Entry 4CEI (X-ray diffraction, 2.80 A resolution); this record covers chains A and X of the 3 polymer chains in the assembly.

[Chain A]
Protein: ATP-dependent helicase/nuclease subunit A
Source organism: Bacillus subtilis SUBSP. subtilis STR. 168
Notes: EC 3.1.-.-, 3.6.4.12
UniProtKB: P23478 (ADDA_BACSU); numbering as in UniProt (aligned over 1-1232)
Sequence (1232 residues; row label = number of the first residue in the row):
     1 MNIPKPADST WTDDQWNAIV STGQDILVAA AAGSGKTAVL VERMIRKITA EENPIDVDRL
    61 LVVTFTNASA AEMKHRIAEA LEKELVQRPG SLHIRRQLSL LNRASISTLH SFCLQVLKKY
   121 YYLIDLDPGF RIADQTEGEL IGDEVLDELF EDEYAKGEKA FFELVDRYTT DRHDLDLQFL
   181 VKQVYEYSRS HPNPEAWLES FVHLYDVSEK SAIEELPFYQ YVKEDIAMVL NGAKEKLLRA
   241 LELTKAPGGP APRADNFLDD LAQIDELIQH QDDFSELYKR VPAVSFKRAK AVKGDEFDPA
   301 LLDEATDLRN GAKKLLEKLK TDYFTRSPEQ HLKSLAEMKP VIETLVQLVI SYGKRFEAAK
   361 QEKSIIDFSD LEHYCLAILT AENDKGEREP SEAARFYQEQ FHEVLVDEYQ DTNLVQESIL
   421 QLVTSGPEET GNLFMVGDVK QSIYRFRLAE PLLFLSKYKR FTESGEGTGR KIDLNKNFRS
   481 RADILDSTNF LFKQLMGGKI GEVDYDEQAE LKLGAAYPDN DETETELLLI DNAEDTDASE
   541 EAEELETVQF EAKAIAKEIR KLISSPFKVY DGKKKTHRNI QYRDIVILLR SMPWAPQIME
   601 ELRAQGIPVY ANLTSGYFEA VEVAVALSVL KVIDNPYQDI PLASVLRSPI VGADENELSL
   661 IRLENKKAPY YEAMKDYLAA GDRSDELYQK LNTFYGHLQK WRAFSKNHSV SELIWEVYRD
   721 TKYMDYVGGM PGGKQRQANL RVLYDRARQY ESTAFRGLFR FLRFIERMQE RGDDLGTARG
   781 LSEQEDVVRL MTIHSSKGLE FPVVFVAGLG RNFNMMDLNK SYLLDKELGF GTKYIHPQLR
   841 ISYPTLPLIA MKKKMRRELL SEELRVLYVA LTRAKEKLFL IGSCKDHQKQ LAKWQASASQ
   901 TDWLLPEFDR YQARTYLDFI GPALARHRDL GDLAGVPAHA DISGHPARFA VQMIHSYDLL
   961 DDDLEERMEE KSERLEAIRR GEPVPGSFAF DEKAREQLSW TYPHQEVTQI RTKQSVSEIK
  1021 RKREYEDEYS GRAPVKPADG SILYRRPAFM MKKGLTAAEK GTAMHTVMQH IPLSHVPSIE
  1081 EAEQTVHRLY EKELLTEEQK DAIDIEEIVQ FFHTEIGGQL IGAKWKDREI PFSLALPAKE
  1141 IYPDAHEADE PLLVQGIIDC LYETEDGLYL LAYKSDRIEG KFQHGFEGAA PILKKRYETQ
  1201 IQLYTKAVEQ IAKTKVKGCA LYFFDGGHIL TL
Disordered / not traced: 1-4, 535-543, 931-938, 961-969, 1020-1042, 1180-1188
Sequence notes: variant Gly780 (Ala in P23478); engineered mutation Ala1172 (Asp in P23478)
Metal / ion sites: Mg2+: Thr37 (together with AMP-PNP)
Residues lining bound ligands: AMP-PNP (ANP; phosphoaminophosphonic acid-adenylate ester): Thr10, Trp11, Thr12, Gln15, Ala31, Ala32, Gly33, Ser34, Gly35, Lys36, Thr37, Ala38, Arg76, Glu408, Gln441, Phe478, Arg479, Lys573, Gly798, Glu800, Arg873
What the authors report for this chain:
  - catalytic residues: Glu408, Arg873 (proposed by the authors, not directly observed)

[Chain X]
Molecule: 65-nt DNA strand
Sequence (65 nucleotides; row label = number of the first residue in the row):
     1 TTTTTTTCTA ATGCGAGCAC TGCTATTCCC TAGCAGTGCT CGCATTAGAT TTTGTTTTTT
    61 AGCGG
Disordered / not traced: 1-7, 22-34, 58-65

[Interface between chain A and chain X]
Contacting residue pairs - 41 pairs, chain A then chain X:
  Phe65(A) - DT55(X)  sugar contact
  Thr66(A) - DT55(X)  phosphate contact
  Asn67(A) - DT55(X)  hydrogen bond to the phosphate
  Asn67(A) - DT56(X)  phosphate contact
  Thr108(A) - DT56(X)  hydrogen bond to the phosphate
  His110(A) - DT55(X)  phosphate contact
  His110(A) - DT56(X)  sugar contact
  Ser111(A) - DT57(X)  hydrogen bond to the phosphate
  Leu114(A) - DT56(X)  phosphate contact
  Leu114(A) - DT57(X)  sugar contact
  Ile132(A) - DT56(X)  sugar contact
  Gln135(A) - DT55(X)  hydrogen bond to the base
  Arg288(A) - DG17(X)  base contact
  Arg288(A) - DC39(X)  hydrogen bond to the base
  Arg288(A) - DT40(X)  hydrogen bond to the base
  Arg288(A) - DC41(X)  phosphate contact
  Ala289(A) - DC41(X)  hydrogen bond to the phosphate
  Lys290(A) - DC20(X)  salt bridge to the phosphate
  Arg309(A) - DC41(X)  salt bridge to the phosphate
  Lys313(A) - DG42(X)  salt bridge to the phosphate
  Phe368(A) - DT55(X)  base contact
  Phe368(A) - DT56(X)  base contact
  Tyr444(A) - DG54(X)  sugar contact
  Phe446(A) - DT53(X)  stacking on the base
  Phe446(A) - DG54(X)  base contact
  Arg447(A) - DG54(X)  base contact
  Arg590(A) - DT52(X)  base contact
  Arg590(A) - DT53(X)  hydrogen bond to the base
  Ser591(A) - DT52(X)  phosphate contact
  Pro593(A) - DT52(X)  phosphate contact
  Thr792(A) - DT53(X)  phosphate contact
  Thr792(A) - DG54(X)  hydrogen bond to the phosphate
  His794(A) - DT53(X)  sugar contact
  Arg811(A) - DT51(X)  phosphate contact
  Asn812(A) - DT50(X)  hydrogen bond to the phosphate
  Asn812(A) - DT51(X)  hydrogen bond to the phosphate
  Asn814(A) - DT52(X)  phosphate contact
  Lys885(A) - DA49(X)  sugar contact
  Lys885(A) - DT50(X)  salt bridge to the phosphate
  Arg914(A) - DC8(X)  hydrogen bond to the sugar
  Arg914(A) - DT9(X)  salt bridge to the phosphate
Other interface residues (no listed pair), chain A (39 interface residues in all): Ala68, Asp134, Glu186, Lys287, Lys314, Leu371, Met592, Ser795, Met816, Asp817, Asn819
Other interface residues (no listed pair), chain X (20 interface residues in all): DC18, DA19, DG38

[In short]
Chain A and chain X form an interface of 39 and 20 residues respectively, with 12 hydrogen bonds, 5 salt
bridges and 1 aromatic stacking contact. Among the polar pairs are Gln135(A)-DT55(X), Arg288(A)-DC39(X) and
Arg288(A)-DT40(X). Chain A binds AMP-PNP. The paper reports catalytic residues Glu408(A) and Arg873(A).
Chain A is ATP-dependent helicase/nuclease subunit A (Bacillus subtilis SUBSP. subtilis STR. 168) and chain X
is a 65-nt DNA strand; the structure, Crystal structure of ADPNP-bound AddAB with a forked DNA substrate, was
determined by X-ray diffraction (same publication as 4CEH and 4CEJ).
